Entry 5GAM (electron microscopy, 3.70 A resolution); this record covers chains e and g of the 12 polymer chains in the assembly.

Chain e:
Molecule: Small nuclear ribonucleoprotein E
Source organism: Saccharomyces cerevisiae
Reference sequence: Q12330 (RUXE_YEAST); numbering as in UniProt (aligned over 1-94)
Chain sequence (94 residues; row label = number of the first residue in the row):
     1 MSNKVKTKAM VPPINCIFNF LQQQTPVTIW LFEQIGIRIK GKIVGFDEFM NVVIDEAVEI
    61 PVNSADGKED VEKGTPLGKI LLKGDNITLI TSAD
Unresolved in the structure: 1-9, 65-72, 93-94

Chain g:
Molecule: Small nuclear ribonucleoprotein G
Source organism: Saccharomyces cerevisiae
Reference sequence: P40204 (RUXG_YEAST); residues 1-77 here = UniProt positions 1-77
Chain sequence (77 residues; row label = number of the first residue in the row):
     1 MVSTPELKKY MDKKILLNIN GSRKVAGILR GYDIFLNVVL DDAMEINGED PANNHQLGLQ
    61 TVIRGNSIIS LEALDAI
Unresolved in the structure: 1, 47-52, 77

How chain e and chain g interact:
Contacting residue pairs - 42 pairs, chain e then chain g:
  Met10(e) - Arg30(g)
  Met10(e) - Gly31(g)
  Met10(e) - Tyr32(g)
  Val11(e) - Arg30(g)
  Val11(e) - Gly31(g)
  Val11(e) - Val39(g)
  Pro12(e) - Val39(g)
  Pro13(e) - Asp33(g)
  Pro13(e) - Asn37(g)
  Pro13(e) - Val39(g)  hydrophobic
  Cys16(e) - Val39(g)  hydrophobic
  Cys16(e) - Val62(g)  hydrophobic
  Phe20(e) - Val62(g)  hydrophobic
  Trp30(e) - Ile19(g)  hydrophobic
  Trp30(e) - Arg23(g)
  Trp30(e) - Glu45(g)
  Leu31(e) - Arg23(g)  hydrogen bond (backbone-side chain)
  Phe32(e) - Asn20(g)
  Phe32(e) - Asn66(g)
  Phe32(e) - Ser67(g)
  Glu33(e) - Asn20(g)  hydrogen bond (backbone-side chain)
  Gln34(e) - Arg23(g)
  Met50(e) - Asn37(g)
  Met50(e) - Arg64(g)
  Gly84(e) - Arg64(g)  hydrogen bond (backbone-side chain)
  Asp85(e) - Arg64(g)
  Ile87(e) - Arg64(g)
  Thr88(e) - Arg23(g)
  Thr88(e) - Val62(g)
  Thr88(e) - Ile63(g)
  Thr88(e) - Arg64(g)  hydrogen bond (backbone-backbone)
  Thr88(e) - Ser67(g)
  Leu89(e) - Glu45(g)
  Leu89(e) - Val62(g)
  Leu89(e) - Ile63(g)  hydrophobic
  Ile90(e) - Thr61(g)
  Ile90(e) - Val62(g)  hydrogen bond (backbone-backbone)
  Thr91(e) - Gly58(g)
  Thr91(e) - Leu59(g)
  Thr91(e) - Gln60(g)  hydrogen bond (side chain-backbone)
  Thr91(e) - Thr61(g)
  Ser92(e) - Gln60(g)
Other interface residues (no listed pair), chain e (21 interface residues in all): Ile35
Other interface residues (no listed pair), chain g (20 interface residues in all): Gly21

Summary:
Chain e and chain g form an interface of 21 and 20 residues respectively, with 6 hydrogen bonds. Among the
polar pairs are Leu31(e)-Arg23(g), Glu33(e)-Asn20(g) and Gly84(e)-Arg64(g).
Here chain e is Small nuclear ribonucleoprotein E and chain g is Small nuclear ribonucleoprotein G, both from
Saccharomyces cerevisiae. Entry 5GAM (Foot region of the yeast spliceosomal U4/U6.U5 tri-snRNP) was determined
by electron microscopy (same publication as 5GAN, 5GAO and 5GAP).
